Entry 5DSC (X-ray diffraction, 2.40 A resolution); this record covers chains A and B of the 3 polymer chains in the assembly.

[Chain A]
Molecule: Fab Hpu24.B Heavy Chain
Source organism: Oryctolagus cuniculus
Notes: antibody fragment or engineered binder
Amino-acid sequence (224 residues; numbered 1 to 217 plus 7 insertion-coded residues; the number before each row is that of its first residue; a row labelled like 100A-100E holds insertion residues (100A, then the next letters in order)):
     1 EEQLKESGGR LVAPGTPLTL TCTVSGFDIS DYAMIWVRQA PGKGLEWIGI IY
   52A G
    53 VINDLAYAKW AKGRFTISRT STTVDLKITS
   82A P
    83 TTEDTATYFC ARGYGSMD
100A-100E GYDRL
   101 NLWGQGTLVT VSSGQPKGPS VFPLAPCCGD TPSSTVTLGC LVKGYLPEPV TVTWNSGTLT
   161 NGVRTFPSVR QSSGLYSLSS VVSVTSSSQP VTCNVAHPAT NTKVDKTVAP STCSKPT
Disordered / not traced: 1, 128-131, 211-217
Disulfides: Cys22-Cys92, Cys140-Cys193
Modified residues: Glu1 (pyroglutamic acid; PCA)
Reported in the primary citation:
  - binding site for Peptide: GLY-HPU-GLY-SER-GLY: Asp56, Met99, Gly100A

[Chain B]
Molecule: Fab Hou24.B Light Chain
Source organism: Oryctolagus cuniculus
Notes: antibody fragment or engineered binder
Amino-acid sequence (215 residues; numbered 1 to 211 plus 4 insertion-coded residues; the number before each row is that of its first residue; a row labelled like 27A-27B holds insertion residues (27A, then the next letters in order)):
     1 AAVLTQTPSP VSAAVGGTVT ISCRSRQ
27A-27B RV
    28 YLGDWLSWFQ KKPGQPPKLL IYDASFRGDG VSSRFSGSGS GTHFTLTISG VQCDDAATYY
    88 CLGGYYDD
95A-95B AD
    96 DTFGGGTEVV VKGDPVAPTV LIFPPAADQV ATGTVTIVCV ANKYFPDVTV TWEVDGTTQT
   156 TGIENSKTPQ NSADCTYNLS STLTLTSTQY NSHKEYTCKV TQGTTSVVQS FNRGDC
Disordered / not traced: 1-3
Disulfides: Cys23-Cys88, Cys80-Cys170, Cys134-Cys193

[How chain A and chain B interact]
Inter-chain disulfides: Cys127(A)-Cys211(B)
Residue-residue contacts - 66 pairs, chain A then chain B:
  Val37(A) with Phe98(B), hydrophobic
  Gln39(A) with Lys38(B), hydrogen bond; Tyr87(B)
  Lys43(A) with Tyr87(B)
  Gly44(A) with Tyr87(B)
  Leu45(A) with Pro44(B), hydrophobic; Tyr87(B); Phe98(B)
  Glu46(A) with Phe98(B)
  Trp47(A) with Asp95(B); Asp96(B); Phe98(B)
  Ile50(A) with Asp95(B)
  Tyr52(A) with Asp95(B), hydrogen bond
  Ala58(A) with Asp95(B)
  Tyr59(A) with Ala95A(B)
  Ala60(A) with Ala95A(B)
  Lys61(A) with Ala95A(B), hydrogen bond (backbone-backbone)
  Phe91(A) with Pro43(B), hydrophobic
  Asp100(A) with Tyr28(B), hydrogen bond
  Tyr100B(A) with Trp32(B), hydrogen bond (backbone-side chain); Asp95(B); Asp96(B), hydrogen bond
  Asp100C(A) with Trp32(B); Asp50(B)
  Arg100D(A) with Tyr49(B); Asp56(B), salt bridge
  Leu100E(A) with Phe36(B); Leu46(B); Leu89(B), hydrophobic
  Asn101(A) with Leu46(B)
  Trp103(A) with Phe36(B), hydrophobic; Pro43(B), hydrophobic; Pro44(B), hydrophobic
  Gly104(A) with Pro43(B)
  Gln105(A) with Pro43(B)
  Phe122(A) with Asp123(B); Gln124(B)
  Pro123(A) with Ala121(B)
  Leu124(A) with Phe118(B)
  Ala125(A) with Phe118(B); Pro119(B)
  Pro126(A) with Phe118(B)
  Cys127(A) with Phe206(B), hydrophobic; Asp210(B); Cys211(B), disulfide
  Thr137(A) with Leu116(B); Phe118(B)
  Leu141(A) with Gln124(B); Thr131(B)
  Lys143(A) with Thr131(B)
  Arg164(A) with Asn137(B); Asn173(B), hydrogen bond
  Phe166(A) with Val135(B), hydrophobic; Ser161(B); Thr163(B); Asn173(B); Leu174(B); Ser175(B)
  Pro167(A) with Ser161(B), hydrogen bond (backbone-side chain); Lys162(B); Thr163(B)
  Val169(A) with Glu159(B); Ser161(B)
  Gln171(A) with Glu159(B), hydrogen bond
  Ser179(A) with Ser175(B)
Other interface residues (no listed pair), chain A (42 interface residues in all): Thr165, Ser168, Val181, Lys206
Other interface residues (no listed pair), chain B (44 interface residues in all): Leu29, Gln42, Asp95B, Ile117, Thr127, Val133, Lys138, Asn160, Asn207

[In short]
The interface between chain A and chain B involves 42 residues on one side and 44 on the other, with 1
disulfide bond, 9 hydrogen bonds and 1 salt bridge. Polar pairs include Arg100D(A)-Asp56(B), Gln39(A)-Lys38(B)
and Tyr52(A)-Asp95(B). From the paper: a binding site for Peptide: GLY-HPU-GLY-SER-GLY at Asp56(A), Met99(A)
and Gly100A(A).
Chain A is Fab Hpu24.B Heavy Chain and chain B is Fab Hou24.B Light Chain, both from Oryctolagus cuniculus;
the structure, Context-independent anti-hypusine antibody FabHpu24.B in complex with hypusine, was determined
by X-ray diffraction (same publication as 5DTF, 5DRN and 5DUB).
